Entry 2H1X (X-ray diffraction, 1.98 A resolution); this record covers chains A and B of the 4 polymer chains in the assembly.

== Chain A (and B) ==
Name: 5-hydroxyisourate Hydrolase (formerly known as TRP, Transthyretin Related Protein)
From: Danio rerio
Notes: EC 3.5.2.17; chain B of this document is another copy of the same molecule, construct and numbering; everything in this record applies to it too
Reference sequence: Q0P422 (Q0P422_BRARE); aligned to UniProt positions 1-119 over residues 1-119 (the alignment contains insertions or deletions, so no single offset holds)
Chain sequence (119 residues; numbered 1 to 119; the number before each row is that of its first residue):
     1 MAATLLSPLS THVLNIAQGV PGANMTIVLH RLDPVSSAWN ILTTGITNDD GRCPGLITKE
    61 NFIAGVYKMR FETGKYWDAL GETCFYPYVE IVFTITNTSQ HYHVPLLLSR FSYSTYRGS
Not modelled in the structure: 1-6
Construct notes: engineered mutation A2 (Ser21 in Q0P422); variant L6 (Pro25 in Q0P422)

== How chain A and chain B interact ==
Residue-residue contacts - 46 pairs, chain A then chain B:
  W39(A) with Y88(B)
  F85(A) with F93(B); T94(B), hydrogen bond (backbone-backbone); Y102(B), hydrophobic; R117(B)
  Y86(A) with I91(B), hydrophobic; V92(B); T115(B); Y116(B); R117(B)
  P87(A) with V92(B); F93(B); T94(B)
  Y88(A) with W39(B); V92(B)
  E90(A) with Y113(B)
  I91(A) with Y86(B), hydrophobic; Y113(B)
  V92(A) with Y86(B); P87(B); Y88(B)
  F93(A) with F85(B); P87(B)
  T94(A) with F85(B), hydrogen bond (backbone-backbone); P87(B)
  Y102(A) with F85(B), hydrophobic
  F111(A) with Y116(B); R117(B), hydrogen bond (backbone-backbone)
  S112(A) with T115(B); Y116(B)
  Y113(A) with E90(B); I91(B); Y113(B), hydrophobic; S114(B); T115(B), hydrogen bond (backbone-backbone)
  S114(A) with Y113(B); S114(B)
  T115(A) with Y86(B); S112(B); Y113(B), hydrogen bond (backbone-backbone)
  Y116(A) with Y86(B); F111(B); S112(B)
  R117(A) with F85(B); Y86(B); F111(B), hydrogen bond (backbone-backbone)
Other interface residues (no listed pair), chain A (21 interface residues in all): V66, I95, V104
Other interface residues (no listed pair), chain B (21 interface residues in all): V66, I95, V104

== In short ==
The chain A/chain B interface involves 21 residues from each chain, with 6 hydrogen bonds. Backbone hydrogen
bonds pair F85(A)-T94(B), F111(A)-R117(B) and Y113(A)-T115(B).
Chain A and chain B are both 5-hydroxyisourate Hydrolase (formerly known as TRP, Transthyretin Related
Protein) (Danio rerio); the structure, Crystal structure of 5-hydroxyisourate Hydrolase (formerly known as
TRP, Transthyretin Related Protein), was determined by X-ray diffraction together with 2H6U from the same
study.
